Entry 7VPD (electron microscopy, 3.77 A resolution); this record covers chains M and P of the 11 polymer chains in the assembly.

== Chain M ==
Molecule: Putative metal uptake regulation protein
Organism: Streptomyces coelicolor A3(2)
Reference sequence: Q9L2H5 (Q9L2H5_STRCO); residue numbers follow UniProt; this construct covers 1-139
Sequence (159 residues; row label = number of the first residue in the row; numbers below 1 keep their minus sign (Met-19 is residue -19)):
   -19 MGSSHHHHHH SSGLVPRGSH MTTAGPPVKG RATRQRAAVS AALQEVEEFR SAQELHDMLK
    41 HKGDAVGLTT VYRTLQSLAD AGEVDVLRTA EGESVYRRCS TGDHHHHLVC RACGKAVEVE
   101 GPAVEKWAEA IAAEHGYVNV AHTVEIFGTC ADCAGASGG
Unresolved in the structure: -19 to 5, 137-139
Differences from the reference sequence: initiating methionine (-19); expression tag (-18 to 0)
Bound ions: Zn2+ site 1: Cys79, His85, His87; Zn2+ site 2: His84, His86, Glu105, His122; Zn2+ site 3: Cys90, Cys93, Cys130, Cys133
From the paper describing this entry:
  - mutagenesis - R11A, D37A/H41A, R53A: decreased binding to the 84-nt DNA strand

== Chain P ==
Molecule: 84-nt DNA strand
Sequence (84 nucleotides; row label = number of the first residue in the row):
     1 GGCGACCCGG CGCCCGCTAC GGAGTCAACT ACGGGTAGGG GGTATCGGGC AACGCGGCAC
    61 TGAACACCGT TGTCATGTGC CTTG

== Interface between chain M and chain P ==
Residue-residue contacts (13):
  Arg11(M) - DG56(P)  base contact
  Arg11(M) - DG57(P)  base contact
  Gln15(M) - DC60(P)  phosphate contact
  Arg16(M) - DA59(P)  salt bridge to the phosphate
  Ala45(M) - DT61(P)  phosphate contact
  Ala45(M) - DG62(P)  phosphate contact
  Gly47(M) - DT61(P)  hydrogen bond to the phosphate
  Gly47(M) - DG62(P)  sugar contact
  Thr49(M) - DT61(P)  base contact
  Thr49(M) - DG62(P)  hydrogen bond to the base
  Thr50(M) - DC60(P)  sugar contact
  Thr50(M) - DT61(P)  base contact
  Arg53(M) - DT61(P)  base contact
Also at the interface, not in a pair above, chain M (12 interface residues in all): Gly10, Thr13, Val46, Thr54

== In short ==
The interface between chain M and chain P involves 12 residues on one side and 6 on the other; the contacts
include 2 hydrogen bonds and 1 salt bridge. Polar pairs include Thr49(M)-DG62(P), Gly47(M)-DT61(P) and
Arg16(M)-DA59(P). From the paper: R11A, D37A/H41A and R53A of chain M reduce binding to the 84-nt DNA strand.
Chain M is Putative metal uptake regulation protein (Streptomyces coelicolor A3(2)) and chain P is an 84-nt
DNA strand; the structure, Cryo-EM structure of Streptomyces coelicolor RNAP-promoter open complex with one
Zur dimers, was determined by electron microscopy (same publication as 7VO0, 7VO9, 7VPZ, 7X74, 7X75 and 7X76).
